8FIX - chains C and D of the 8 polymer chains in the assembly; structure by electron microscopy, 3.90 A resolution.

# Chain C
Name: DNA-directed RNA polymerase subunit beta
From: Escherichia coli K-12
Notes: EC 2.7.7.6
UniProt: P0A8V2 (RPOB_ECOLI); residues 1-1342 here = UniProt positions 1-1342
Amino-acid sequence (1342 residues; each row starts with the number of its first residue):
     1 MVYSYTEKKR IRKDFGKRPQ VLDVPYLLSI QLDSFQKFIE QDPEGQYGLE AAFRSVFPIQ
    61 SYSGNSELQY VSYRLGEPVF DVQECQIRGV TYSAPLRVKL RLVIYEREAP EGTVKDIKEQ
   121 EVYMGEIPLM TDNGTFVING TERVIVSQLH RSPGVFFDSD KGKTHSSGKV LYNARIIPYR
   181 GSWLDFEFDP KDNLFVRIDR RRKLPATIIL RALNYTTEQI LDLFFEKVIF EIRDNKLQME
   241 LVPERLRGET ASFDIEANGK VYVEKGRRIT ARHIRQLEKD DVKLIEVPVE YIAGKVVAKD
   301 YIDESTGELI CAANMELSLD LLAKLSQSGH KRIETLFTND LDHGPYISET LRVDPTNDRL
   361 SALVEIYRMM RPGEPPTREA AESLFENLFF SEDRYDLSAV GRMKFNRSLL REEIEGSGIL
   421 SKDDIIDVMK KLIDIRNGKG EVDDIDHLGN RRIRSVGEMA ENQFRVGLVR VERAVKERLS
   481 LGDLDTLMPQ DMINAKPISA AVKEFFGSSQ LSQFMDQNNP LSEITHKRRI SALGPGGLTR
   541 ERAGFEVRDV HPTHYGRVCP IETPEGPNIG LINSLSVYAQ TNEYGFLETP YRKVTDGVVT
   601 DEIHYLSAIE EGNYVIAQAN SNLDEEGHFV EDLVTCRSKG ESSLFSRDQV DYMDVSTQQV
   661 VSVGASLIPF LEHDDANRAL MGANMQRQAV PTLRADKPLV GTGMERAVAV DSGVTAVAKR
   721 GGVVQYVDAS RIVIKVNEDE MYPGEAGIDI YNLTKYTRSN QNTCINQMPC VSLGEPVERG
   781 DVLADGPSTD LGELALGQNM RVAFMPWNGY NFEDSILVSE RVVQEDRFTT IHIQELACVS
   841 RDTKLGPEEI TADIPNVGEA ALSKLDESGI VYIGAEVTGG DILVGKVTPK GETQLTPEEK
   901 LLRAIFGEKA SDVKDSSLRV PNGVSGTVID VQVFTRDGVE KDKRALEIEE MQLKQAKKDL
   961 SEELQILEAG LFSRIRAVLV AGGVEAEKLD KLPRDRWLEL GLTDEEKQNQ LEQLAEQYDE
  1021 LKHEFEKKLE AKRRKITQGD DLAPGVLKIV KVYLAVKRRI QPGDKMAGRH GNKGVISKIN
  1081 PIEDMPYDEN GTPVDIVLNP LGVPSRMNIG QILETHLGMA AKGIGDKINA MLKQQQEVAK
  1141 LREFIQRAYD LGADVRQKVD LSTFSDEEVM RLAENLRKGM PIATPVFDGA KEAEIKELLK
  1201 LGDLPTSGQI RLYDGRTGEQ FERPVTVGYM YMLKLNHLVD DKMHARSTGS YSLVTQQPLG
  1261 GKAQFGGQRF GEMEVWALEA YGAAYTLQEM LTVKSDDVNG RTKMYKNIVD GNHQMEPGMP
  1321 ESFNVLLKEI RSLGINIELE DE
Disordered / not traced: 1, 891-912
Swiss-Prot annotation at these positions:
  - modified residue (N6-acetyllysine): K1022, K1200
  - mutagenesis: I561 (I561S: Resistant to antibiotics salinamide A and B), I569 (I569S: Resistant to antibiotics salinamide A and B), A665 (A665E: Resistant to antibiotics salinamide A and B), D675 (D675A/G: Resistant to antibiotics salinamide A and B), N677 (N677H/K: Resistant to antibiotics salinamide A and B), L680 (L680M: Resistant to antibiotics salinamide A and B), E813 (E813K: Disrupts the enzyme's active center)

# Chain D
Name: DNA-directed RNA polymerase subunit beta'
From: Escherichia coli K-12
Notes: EC 2.7.7.6
UniProt: P0A8T7 (RPOC_ECOLI); residues 1-1407 here = UniProt positions 1-1407
Amino-acid sequence (1407 residues; each row starts with the number of its first residue):
     1 MKDLLKFLKA QTKTEEFDAI KIALASPDMI RSWSFGEVKK PETINYRTFK PERDGLFCAR
    61 IFGPVKDYEC LCGKYKRLKH RGVICEKCGV EVTQTKVRRE RMGHIELASP TAHIWFLKSL
   121 PSRIGLLLDM PLRDIERVLY FESYVVIEGG MTNLERQQIL TEEQYLDALE EFGDEFDAKM
   181 GAEAIQALLK SMDLEQECEQ LREELNETNS ETKRKKLTKR IKLLEAFVQS GNKPEWMILT
   241 VLPVLPPDLR PLVPLDGGRF ATSDLNDLYR RVINRNNRLK RLLDLAAPDI IVRNEKRMLQ
   301 EAVDALLDNG RRGRAITGSN KRPLKSLADM IKGKQGRFRQ NLLGKRVDYS GRSVITVGPY
   361 LRLHQCGLPK KMALELFKPF IYGKLELRGL ATTIKAAKKM VEREEAVVWD ILDEVIREHP
   421 VLLNRAPTLH RLGIQAFEPV LIEGKAIQLH PLVCAAYNAD FDGDQMAVHV PLTLEAQLEA
   481 RALMMSTNNI LSPANGEPII VPSQDVVLGL YYMTRDCVNA KGEGMVLTGP KEAERLYRSG
   541 LASLHARVKV RITEYEKDAN GELVAKTSLK DTTVGRAILW MIVPKGLPYS IVNQALGKKA
   601 ISKMLNTCYR ILGLKPTVIF ADQIMYTGFA YAARSGASVG IDDMVIPEKK HEIISEAEAE
   661 VAEIQEQFQS GLVTAGERYN KVIDIWAAAN DRVSKAMMDN LQTETVINRD GQEEKQVSFN
   721 SIYMMADSGA RGSAAQIRQL AGMRGLMAKP DGSIIETPIT ANFREGLNVL QYFISTHGAR
   781 KGLADTALKT ANSGYLTRRL VDVAQDLVVT EDDCGTHEGI MMTPVIEGGD VKEPLRDRVL
   841 GRVTAEDVLK PGTADILVPR NTLLHEQWCD LLEENSVDAV KVRSVVSCDT DFGVCAHCYG
   901 RDLARGHIIN KGEAIGVIAA QSIGEPGTQL TMRTFHIGGA ASRAAAESSI QVKNKGSIKL
   961 SNVKSVVNSS GKLVITSRNT ELKLIDEFGR TKESYKVPYG AVLAKGDGEQ VAGGETVANW
  1021 DPHTMPVITE VSGFVRFTDM IDGQTITRQT DELTGLSSLV VLDSAERTAG GKDLRPALKI
  1081 VDAQGNDVLI PGTDMPAQYF LPGKAIVQLE DGVQISSGDT LARIPQESGG TKDITGGLPR
  1141 VADLFEARRP KEPAILAEIS GIVSFGKETK GKRRLVITPV DGSDPYEEMI PKWRQLNVFE
  1201 GERVERGDVI SDGPEAPHDI LRLRGVHAVT RYIVNEVQDV YRLQGVKIND KHIEVIVRQM
  1261 LRKATIVNAG SSDFLEGEQV EYSRVKIANR ELEANGKVGA TYSRDLLGIT KASLATESFI
  1321 SAASFQETTR VLTEAAVAGK RDELRGLKEN VIVGRLIPAG TGYAYHQDRM RRRAAGEAPA
  1381 APQVTAEDAS ASLAELLNAG LGGSDNE
Disordered / not traced: 1-15, 936-947, 1125-1134, 1374-1407
Ion coordination: Zn2+ site 1: C72, C85, C88; Mg2+: D460, D464; Zn2+ site 2: C814, C888, C895, C898
Swiss-Prot annotation at these positions:
  - binding site (Zn(2+)): C70, C72, C85, C88, C814, C888, C895, C898
  - binding site (Mg(2+)): D460, D462, D464
  - modified residue: K983 (N6-acetyllysine)
  - mutagenesis: Q504 (Q504P: Resistant to antibiotics salinamide A and B), N690 (N690D: Resistant to antibiotics salinamide A and B), M697 (M697V: Resistant to antibiotics salinamide A and B), A735 (A735T: Resistant to antibiotics salinamide A and B), R738 (R738C/H/P/S: Resistant to antibiotics salinamide A and B), A748 (A748E: Resistant to antibiotics salinamide A and B), P758 (P758S/T: Resistant to antibiotics salinamide A and B), F763 (F763C: Resistant to antibiotics salinamide A and B), S775 (S775A: Resistant to antibiotics salinamide A and B), A779 (A779T/V: Resistant to antibiotics salinamide A and B), R780 (R780C: Resistant to antibiotics salinamide A and B), G782 (G782A/C: Resistant to antibiotics salinamide A and B), 1 further mutagenesis entry in UniProt

# Chain C / chain D interface
Pairs across the interface - 285 pairs, chain C then chain D:
  F545(C) - P750(D)
  F545(C) - K781(D)
  R548(C) - R780(D)  hydrogen bond (backbone-side chain)
  D549(C) - P750(D)
  D549(C) - H777(D)
  D549(C) - K781(D)
  V550(C) - H777(D)
  V550(C) - R780(D)
  H554(C) - F773(D)
  Y555(C) - V769(D)
  P560(C) - F773(D)  hydrophobic
  P560(C) - T776(D)
  I561(C) - Y772(D)
  I561(C) - T776(D)
  T563(C) - R780(D)
  E565(C) - L783(D)
  I569(C) - L783(D)
  I569(C) - A784(D)  hydrophobic
  I569(C) - A787(D)  hydrophobic
  G570(C) - R780(D)
  I572(C) - R780(D)
  N573(C) - R780(D)  hydrogen bond
  Q618(C) - N768(D)  hydrogen bond
  Q618(C) - V769(D)
  Q618(C) - L770(D)
  N620(C) - N768(D)
  N620(C) - V769(D)
  S642(C) - T757(D)
  S642(C) - L770(D)
  T657(C) - V769(D)
  L671(C) - Y772(D)
  E672(C) - N762(D)
  E672(C) - G766(D)
  E672(C) - L767(D)  hydrogen bond (side chain-backbone)
  H673(C) - F763(D)
  H673(C) - R764(D)
  D674(C) - F763(D)
  D674(C) - Y772(D)
  D675(C) - F763(D)
  A676(C) - S775(D)
  A676(C) - T776(D)
  A676(C) - A779(D)  hydrophobic
  N677(C) - L783(D)
  A679(C) - Y772(D)
  F804(C) - A637(D)
  F804(C) - S638(D)  hydrogen bond (backbone-side chain)
  M805(C) - A633(D)
  M805(C) - A637(D)
  P806(C) - A632(D)
  P806(C) - A633(D)
  P806(C) - G636(D)
  P806(C) - A637(D)
  N808(C) - P359(D)
  N808(C) - F629(D)
  N808(C) - A633(D)
  G809(C) - V357(D)
  G809(C) - P359(D)
  Y810(C) - P359(D)
  N811(C) - D505(D)
  F812(C) - V357(D)  hydrophobic
  F812(C) - P451(D)  hydrophobic
  F812(C) - S503(D)
  F812(C) - Q504(D)
  F812(C) - D505(D)
  E813(C) - A459(D)
  E813(C) - D460(D)
  E813(C) - F461(D)
  E813(C) - Q504(D)
  D814(C) - D462(D)
  R841(C) - D256(D)  salt bridge
  K844(C) - F49(D)
  Q1061(C) - K445(D)
  P1062(C) - A446(D)
  G1063(C) - V354(D)
  K1065(C) - D462(D)
  K1073(C) - D462(D)
  V1075(C) - I355(D)
  V1075(C) - F461(D)
  V1075(C) - G463(D)
  I1076(C) - T356(D)
  N1099(C) - D505(D)
  P1100(C) - A637(D)
  L1101(C) - Q504(D)
  L1101(C) - D505(D)
  L1101(C) - M725(D)  hydrophobic
  L1101(C) - A730(D)  hydrophobic
  L1101(C) - R731(D)  hydrogen bond (backbone-side chain)
  V1103(C) - L740(D)
  P1104(C) - R731(D)
  P1104(C) - Q736(D)
  P1104(C) - L740(D)  hydrophobic
  S1105(C) - R731(D)
  R1106(C) - R731(D)
  M1107(C) - Q736(D)
  M1107(C) - L740(D)  hydrophobic
  M1107(C) - F763(D)  hydrophobic
  I1109(C) - M644(D)  hydrophobic
  I1109(C) - F763(D)
  I1112(C) - V639(D)
  I1112(C) - G640(D)
  I1112(C) - I641(D)
  H1116(C) - I641(D)
  F1187(C) - N768(D)
  F1187(C) - V769(D)  hydrophobic
  F1187(C) - Y772(D)  hydrophobic
  E1192(C) - I641(D)
  E1192(C) - R764(D)  salt bridge
  S1207(C) - D642(D)  hydrogen bond
  Q1209(C) - G640(D)
  E1219(C) - R634(D)  salt bridge
  F1221(C) - R634(D)
  F1221(C) - S635(D)
  E1222(C) - Y512(D)
  E1222(C) - S635(D)
  R1223(C) - A637(D)
  R1223(C) - F719(D)  hydrogen bond (side chain-backbone)
  R1223(C) - N720(D)
  R1223(C) - S721(D)  hydrogen bond
  R1223(C) - M724(D)
  V1225(C) - S638(D)
  T1226(C) - S638(D)  hydrogen bond
  T1226(C) - V639(D)
  V1239(C) - K445(D)
  D1240(C) - K445(D)
  K1242(C) - R352(D)
  K1242(C) - V354(D)
  K1242(C) - G463(D)
  K1242(C) - Q465(D)  hydrogen bond (backbone-side chain)
  M1243(C) - R352(D)
  M1243(C) - S353(D)
  H1244(C) - G351(D)
  H1244(C) - R352(D)  hydrogen bond (backbone-backbone)
  H1244(C) - M372(D)
  A1245(C) - S350(D)
  A1245(C) - G351(D)
  A1245(C) - M372(D)  hydrophobic
  A1245(C) - L376(D)  hydrophobic
  R1246(C) - D348(D)  salt bridge
  R1246(C) - Y349(D)  hydrogen bond (backbone-backbone)
  R1246(C) - S350(D)  hydrogen bond (backbone-backbone)
  S1247(C) - D348(D)
  S1247(C) - Y349(D)  hydrogen bond (backbone-backbone)
  S1247(C) - E375(D)  hydrogen bond (side chain-backbone)
  S1247(C) - L376(D)
  S1247(C) - K378(D)
  Y1251(C) - D348(D)  hydrogen bond
  L1253(C) - R99(D)  hydrogen bond (backbone-side chain)
  L1253(C) - P251(D)  hydrophobic
  V1254(C) - L249(D)  hydrophobic
  V1254(C) - R337(D)
  T1255(C) - R337(D)
  T1255(C) - N341(D)  hydrogen bond
  Q1256(C) - R99(D)
  Q1257(C) - N341(D)  hydrogen bond (side chain-backbone)
  Q1257(C) - K345(D)
  Q1257(C) - R346(D)  hydrogen bond (side chain-backbone)
  P1258(C) - R346(D)
  P1258(C) - D348(D)
  L1259(C) - R346(D)
  G1260(C) - R346(D)
  Q1268(C) - R346(D)  hydrogen bond (backbone-side chain)
  Q1268(C) - V347(D)
  Q1268(C) - S350(D)
  Q1268(C) - R352(D)
  Q1268(C) - A467(D)
  R1269(C) - K345(D)
  R1269(C) - R346(D)
  F1270(C) - G344(D)
  F1270(C) - K345(D)  hydrogen bond (backbone-backbone)
  F1270(C) - V347(D)  hydrophobic
  F1270(C) - H469(D)
  G1271(C) - G344(D)
  E1272(C) - R339(D)
  E1272(C) - L343(D)
  E1272(C) - R798(D)  salt bridge
  M1273(C) - T428(D)  hydrogen bond (backbone-side chain)
  E1274(C) - N424(D)
  E1274(C) - T428(D)  hydrogen bond (backbone-side chain)
  E1274(C) - I434(D)
  W1276(C) - R798(D)
  W1276(C) - V801(D)  hydrophobic
  W1276(C) - D802(D)
  W1276(C) - V917(D)
  W1276(C) - Q921(D)
  A1277(C) - Q921(D)  hydrogen bond (backbone-side chain)
  E1279(C) - L1347(D)
  E1279(C) - V1351(D)
  E1279(C) - I1357(D)
  A1280(C) - R431(D)
  A1280(C) - V917(D)
  A1280(C) - I918(D)
  A1280(C) - Q921(D)
  Y1281(C) - R431(D)  hydrogen bond (side chain-backbone)
  Y1281(C) - L432(D)
  Y1281(C) - G433(D)
  Y1281(C) - I434(D)
  Y1281(C) - Q435(D)  hydrogen bond
  Y1281(C) - M484(D)  hydrophobic
  G1282(C) - E479(D)
  G1282(C) - L483(D)
  G1282(C) - E913(D)
  A1283(C) - E479(D)
  A1283(C) - M484(D)  hydrophobic
  A1284(C) - I1357(D)  hydrophobic
  A1284(C) - G1362(D)
  Y1285(C) - E475(D)
  Y1285(C) - L1356(D)
  Y1285(C) - T1361(D)
  T1286(C) - A476(D)
  Q1288(C) - R1355(D)
  E1289(C) - L472(D)
  M1290(C) - V347(D)
  L1291(C) - L343(D)
  L1291(C) - K345(D)  hydrogen bond (backbone-side chain)
  L1291(C) - V1351(D)  hydrophobic
  T1292(C) - G1354(D)
  K1294(C) - D348(D)
  K1294(C) - Y349(D)
  K1294(C) - V470(D)
  K1294(C) - L472(D)
  S1295(C) - K345(D)
  S1295(C) - R346(D)
  D1296(C) - K345(D)  salt bridge
  M1304(C) - Y349(D)
  M1304(C) - L472(D)  hydrophobic
  Y1305(C) - Y349(D)
  Y1305(C) - P379(D)  hydrophobic
  I1308(C) - P379(D)  hydrophobic
  V1309(C) - E386(D)
  H1313(C) - L472(D)
  H1313(C) - T473(D)
  H1313(C) - L474(D)  hydrogen bond (side chain-backbone)
  H1313(C) - Q477(D)
  M1315(C) - T473(D)  hydrogen bond
  M1315(C) - E475(D)
  G1318(C) - G1354(D)
  M1319(C) - F17(D)  hydrophobic
  P1320(C) - I1352(D)
  P1320(C) - V1353(D)
  P1320(C) - G1354(D)
  S1322(C) - N341(D)  hydrogen bond (side chain-backbone)
  S1322(C) - L342(D)
  F1323(C) - L342(D)
  F1323(C) - I1352(D)  hydrophobic
  V1325(C) - L249(D)  hydrophobic
  L1326(C) - F338(D)  hydrophobic
  K1328(C) - R99(D)
  E1329(C) - L245(D)
  E1329(C) - L249(D)
  E1329(C) - M330(D)
  E1329(C) - I331(D)
  I1330(C) - I331(D)  hydrophobic
  I1330(C) - L1332(D)  hydrophobic
  R1331(C) - W33(D)
  R1331(C) - M102(D)
  R1331(C) - P243(D)
  S1332(C) - M102(D)
  S1332(C) - P243(D)
  S1332(C) - V244(D)
  S1332(C) - L245(D)
  L1333(C) - W115(D)  hydrophobic
  L1333(C) - P243(D)
  I1335(C) - I22(D)  hydrophobic
  I1335(C) - A1336(D)  hydrophobic
  N1336(C) - I22(D)
  N1336(C) - A23(D)  hydrogen bond (backbone-backbone)
  N1336(C) - L24(D)  hydrogen bond (side chain-backbone)
  N1336(C) - A25(D)
  N1336(C) - M29(D)
  N1336(C) - W33(D)
  I1337(C) - I20(D)  hydrophobic
  I1337(C) - K21(D)
  I1337(C) - F1319(D)  hydrophobic
  E1338(C) - I20(D)
  E1338(C) - K21(D)  hydrogen bond (backbone-backbone)
  L1339(C) - I20(D)  hydrophobic
  E1340(C) - D18(D)
  E1340(C) - A19(D)  hydrogen bond (side chain-backbone)
  E1340(C) - I20(D)
  E1340(C) - K21(D)
  E1340(C) - R1341(D)  salt bridge
  D1341(C) - F17(D)
  D1341(C) - D18(D)
  E1342(C) - D18(D)  hydrogen bond (backbone-side chain)
  E1342(C) - R1373(D)  salt bridge
Interface residues without a listed pair, chain C (156 interface residues in all): H551, P552, G566, T635, C636, S643, V660, L680, W807, G1074, S1077, L1113, K1196, P1224, G1249, F1265, G1267, V1275, L1278, L1287, G1334
Interface residues without a listed pair, chain D (169 interface residues in all): E100, H113, G257, L307, L327, Q340, F380, G383, L422, H430, L452, C454, N489, A630, D643, G732, Q739, R744, E765, L788, T797, T1333

# Summary
Chain C and chain D form an interface of 156 and 169 residues respectively; the contacts include 37 hydrogen
bonds and 8 salt bridges. Polar contacts include R841(C)-D256(D), E1192(C)-R764(D) and E1219(C)-R634(D).
Chain C is DNA-directed RNA polymerase subunit beta and chain D is DNA-directed RNA polymerase subunit beta',
both from Escherichia coli K-12; the structure, Cryo-EM structure of E. coli RNA polymerase backtracked
elongation complex harboring a terminal mismatch, was determined by electron microscopy together with 8FIY
from the same study.
